Entry 7VFB (X-ray diffraction, 2.00 A resolution); this record covers chains B and A.

== Chain B ==
Molecule: nb2b4
From: Camelus bactrianus
Sequence (134 residues; row label = number of the first residue in the row):
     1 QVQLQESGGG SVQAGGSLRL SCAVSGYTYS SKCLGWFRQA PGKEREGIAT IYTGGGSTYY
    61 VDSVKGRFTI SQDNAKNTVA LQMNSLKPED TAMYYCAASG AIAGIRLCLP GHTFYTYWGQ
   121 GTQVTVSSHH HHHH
Not modelled in the structure: 1
Disulfide bonds: Cys-22/Cys-96, Cys-33/Cys-108

== Chain A ==
Molecule: 3C-like proteinase
From: Severe acute respiratory syndrome coronavirus 2
Notes: EC 3.4.22.69
Reference sequence: P0DTC1 (R1A_SARS2); residues 1-306 here correspond to UniProt positions 3264-3569 (UniProt number = residue number + 3263)
Sequence (306 residues; row label = number of the first residue in the row):
     1 SGFRKMAFPS GKVEGCMVQV TCGTTTLNGL WLDDVVYCPR HVICTSEDML NPNYEDLLIR
    61 KSNHNFLVQA GNVQLRVIGH SMQNCVLKLK VDTANPKTPK YKFVRIQPGQ TFSVLACYNG
   121 SPSGVYQCAM RPNFTIKGSF LNGSCGSVGF NIDYDCVSFC YMHHMELPTG VHAGTDLEGN
   181 FYGPFVDRQT AQAAGTDTTI TVNVLAWLYA AVINGDRWFL NRFTTTLNDF NLVAMKYNYE
   241 PLTQDHVDIL GPLSAQTGIA VLDMCASLKE LLQNGMNGRT ILGSALLEDE FTPFDVVRQC
   301 SGVTFQ
Not modelled in the structure: 1-11, 71-74, 154-155, 304-306
What the authors report for this chain:
  - conformationally variable residues (loop rearrangement, order/disorder transition): Ser-1 to Gly-11, Lys-137 to Cys-145, Glu-166 to His-172
  - contacts within the chain: Lys-137/Thr-169 (hydrogen bond), Gly-138/Gly-170, Tyr-126/Phe-140 (pi stacking), Asn-142/His-172 (hydrogen bond), Asn-142/Glu-166 (hydrogen bond)
  - catalytic residues: His-41, Cys-145 (citing earlier work)

== Chain B / chain A interface ==
Pairs across the interface (35; chain B residue first):
  Glu-46(B) / Thr-280(A)
  Glu-46(B) / Gly-283(A)
  Tyr-59(B) / Ser-284(A)
  Tyr-59(B) / Glu-288(A)  hydrogen bond
  Tyr-59(B) / Phe-291(A)  hydrophobic
  Val-61(B) / Leu-282(A)
  Val-61(B) / Gly-283(A)
  Asp-62(B) / Leu-286(A)
  Ile-102(B) / Arg-298(A)
  Ile-102(B) / Gln-299(A)
  Ala-103(B) / Arg-298(A)  hydrogen bond (backbone-side chain)
  Gly-104(B) / Phe-294(A)
  Ile-105(B) / Asp-295(A)
  Ile-105(B) / Arg-298(A)
  Arg-106(B) / Glu-290(A)  salt bridge
  Arg-106(B) / Asp-295(A)  hydrogen bond (backbone-side chain)
  Leu-107(B) / Glu-290(A)
  Leu-107(B) / Phe-291(A)  hydrophobic
  Leu-107(B) / Asp-295(A)
  Leu-107(B) / Gln-299(A)  hydrogen bond (backbone-side chain)
  Cys-108(B) / Phe-291(A)
  Cys-108(B) / Gln-299(A)
  Leu-109(B) / Ala-210(A)  hydrophobic
  Leu-109(B) / Phe-291(A)
  Leu-109(B) / Gln-299(A)  hydrogen bond (backbone-side chain)
  Pro-110(B) / Leu-282(A)
  Gly-111(B) / Asn-214(A)
  Gly-111(B) / Leu-282(A)
  His-112(B) / Asn-214(A)  hydrogen bond (backbone-side chain)
  Thr-113(B) / Ile-213(A)
  Thr-113(B) / Asn-214(A)  hydrogen bond
  Thr-113(B) / Val-303(A)
  Phe-114(B) / Ala-210(A)
  Phe-114(B) / Gln-299(A)
  Phe-114(B) / Cys-300(A)  hydrophobic
Other interface residues (no listed pair), chain B (19 interface residues in all): Cys-33, Tyr-60
Other interface residues (no listed pair), chain A (20 interface residues in all): Trp-207, Ala-285, Val-296
The authors on this interface:
  - pairs named by the authors: Tyr-59(B)/Phe-291(A) (hydrophobic contact), Tyr-59(B)/Glu-288(A) (hydrogen bond), Ala-103(B)/Arg-298(A), Arg-106(B)/Glu-290(A) (salt bridge), Arg-106(B)/Asp-295(A) (hydrogen bond), Leu-107(B)/Phe-291(A) (hydrophobic contact), Leu-107(B)/Gln-299(A), Leu-109(B)/Phe-291(A) (hydrophobic contact), Leu-109(B)/Gln-299(A), Pro-110(B)/Phe-291(A) (hydrophobic contact), Thr-113(B)/Asn-214(A)
  - hot spots on chain A (mutagenesis) - F291A: abolished binding to nb2b4 (chain B)

== In short ==
Chain B and chain A form an interface of 19 and 20 residues respectively, with 7 hydrogen bonds and 1 salt
bridge. Among the polar pairs are Arg-106(B)/Glu-290(A), Tyr-59(B)/Glu-288(A) and Ala-103(B)/Arg-298(A). The
paper describes hydrophobic contacts between Tyr-59(B) and Phe-291(A), Leu-107(B) and Phe-291(A) and
Leu-109(B) and Phe-291(A) among others; hydrogen bonds between Tyr-59(B) and Glu-288(A) and Arg-106(B) and
Asp-295(A); contacts between Ala-103(B) and Arg-298(A), Leu-107(B) and Gln-299(A) and Leu-109(B) and
Gln-299(A) among others. The paper reports catalytic residues His-41(A) and Cys-145(A); F291A of chain A
abolishes binding to nb2b4 (chain B).
Here chain B is nb2b4 (Camelus bactrianus) and chain A is 3C-like proteinase (Severe acute respiratory
syndrome coronavirus 2). Entry 7VFB (the complex of SARS-CoV2 3cl and NB2B4) was determined by X-ray
diffraction, deposited together with 7VFA.
